Entry 7KRF (X-ray diffraction, 2.60 A resolution); this record covers chains A and B.

== Chain A ==
Protein: HIV-1 reverse transcriptase, P66 subunit
From: Human immunodeficiency virus type 1 group M subtype B
Notes: EC 2.7.7.49, 2.7.7.7, 3.1.26.13
UniProtKB: P03366 (POL_HV1B1); residues 1-555 here correspond to UniProt positions 600-1154 (UniProt number = residue number + 599)
Amino-acid sequence (557 residues; row label = number of the first residue in the row; numbers below 1 keep their minus sign (Met-1 is residue -1)):
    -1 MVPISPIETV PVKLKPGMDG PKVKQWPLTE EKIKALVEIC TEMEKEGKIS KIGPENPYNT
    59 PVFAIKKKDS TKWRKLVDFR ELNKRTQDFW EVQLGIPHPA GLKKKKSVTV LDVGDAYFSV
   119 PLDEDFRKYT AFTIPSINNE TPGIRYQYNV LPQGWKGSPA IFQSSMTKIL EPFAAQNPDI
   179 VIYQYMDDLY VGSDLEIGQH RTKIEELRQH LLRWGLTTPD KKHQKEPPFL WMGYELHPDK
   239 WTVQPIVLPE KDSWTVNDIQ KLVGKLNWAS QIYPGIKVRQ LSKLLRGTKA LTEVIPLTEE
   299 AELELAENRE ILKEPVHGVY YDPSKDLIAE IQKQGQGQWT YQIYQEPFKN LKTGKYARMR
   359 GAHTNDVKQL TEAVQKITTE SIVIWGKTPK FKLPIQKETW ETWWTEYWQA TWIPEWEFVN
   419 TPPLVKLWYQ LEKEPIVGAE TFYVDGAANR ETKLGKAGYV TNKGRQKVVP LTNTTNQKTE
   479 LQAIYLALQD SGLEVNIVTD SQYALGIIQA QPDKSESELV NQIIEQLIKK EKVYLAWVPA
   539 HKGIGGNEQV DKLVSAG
Not modelled in the structure: -1 to 2, 359-360, 553-555
Sequence notes: expression tag (-1 to 0); engineered mutation Ala172 (Lys771 in P03366), Ala173 (Lys772 in P03366), Ser280 (Cys879 in P03366)
Ligand contacts: X2G (4-{3-[(E)-2-cyanoethenyl]-5-fluorophenoxy}-3-[2-(2,4-dioxo-3,4-dihydropyrimidin-1(2H)-yl)ethoxy]phenyl sulfurofluoridate): Pro95, Leu100, Lys101, Lys102, Lys103, Val106, Val108, Val179, Tyr181, Tyr188, Val189, Gly190, Pro225, Phe227, Trp229, Leu234, His235, Pro236, Tyr318
What the authors report for this chain:
  - binding site for X2G: Tyr181

== Chain B ==
Protein: HIV-1 reverse transcriptase, P51 subunit
From: Human immunodeficiency virus type 1 group M subtype B
UniProtKB: P03366 (POL_HV1B1); residues 1-428 here correspond to UniProt positions 600-1027 (UniProt number = residue number + 599)
Amino-acid sequence (428 residues; each row starts with the number of its first residue):
     1 PISPIETVPV KLKPGMDGPK VKQWPLTEEK IKALVEICTE MEKEGKISKI GPENPYNTPV
    61 FAIKKKDSTK WRKLVDFREL NKRTQDFWEV QLGIPHPAGL KKKKSVTVLD VGDAYFSVPL
   121 DEDFRKYTAF TIPSINNETP GIRYQYNVLP QGWKGSPAIF QSSMTKILEP FKKQNPDIVI
   181 YQYMDDLYVG SDLEIGQHRT KIEELRQHLL RWGLTTPDKK HQKEPPFLWM GYELHPDKWT
   241 VQPIVLPEKD SWTVNDIQKL VGKLNWASQI YPGIKVRQLS KLLRGTKALT EVIPLTEEAE
   301 LELAENREIL KEPVHGVYYD PSKDLIAEIQ KQGQGQWTYQ IYQEPFKNLK TGKYARMRGA
   361 HTNDVKQLTE AVQKITTESI VIWGKTPKFK LPIQKETWET WWTEYWQATW IPEWEFVNTP
   421 PLVKLWYQ
Not modelled in the structure: 1-4, 65-67, 220-231
Sequence notes: engineered mutation Ser280 (Cys879 in P03366)

== Chain A / chain B interface ==
Residue-residue contacts (98; chain A residue first):
  Val8(A) - Glu53(B)
  Pro9(A) - Glu53(B)
  Gln85(A) - Glu53(B)  hydrogen bond (side chain-backbone)
  Asp86(A) - Lys20(B)  salt bridge
  Asp86(A) - Pro55(B)
  Phe87(A) - Pro52(B)
  Phe87(A) - Glu53(B)
  Phe87(A) - Pro55(B)
  Trp88(A) - Pro52(B)  hydrogen bond (backbone-backbone)
  Trp88(A) - Asn54(B)
  Trp88(A) - Pro55(B)
  Trp88(A) - Pro140(B)
  Trp88(A) - Gly141(B)
  Trp88(A) - Arg143(B)
  Gly93(A) - Asn137(B)
  Ile94(A) - Asn137(B)
  Pro95(A) - Asn136(B)
  Pro95(A) - Asn137(B)
  His96(A) - Asn136(B)  hydrogen bond (backbone-side chain)
  Gly99(A) - Asn136(B)
  Ala158(A) - Pro52(B)
  Gln161(A) - Pro140(B)
  Ser162(A) - Pro52(B)
  Tyr181(A) - Glu138(B)
  Gln373(A) - Gln394(B)
  Gln373(A) - Glu396(B)
  Gln373(A) - Thr397(B)
  Gln373(A) - Thr400(B)  hydrogen bond
  Ile380(A) - Pro25(B)  hydrophobic
  Ile380(A) - Leu26(B)
  Val381(A) - Pro25(B)  hydrophobic
  Val381(A) - Asn136(B)  hydrogen bond (backbone-backbone)
  Ile382(A) - Ile135(B)
  Ile382(A) - Asn136(B)
  Trp383(A) - Ile135(B)
  Gly384(A) - Thr27(B)
  Gly384(A) - Glu28(B)  hydrogen bond (backbone-backbone)
  Gly384(A) - Ile135(B)
  Trp402(A) - Lys331(B)  hydrogen bond (backbone-side chain)
  Trp402(A) - Asp364(B)
  Tyr405(A) - Lys331(B)  hydrogen bond (backbone-side chain)
  Trp406(A) - Lys331(B)
  Trp406(A) - Pro392(B)  hydrophobic
  Trp406(A) - Val417(B)
  Trp406(A) - Asn418(B)
  Trp406(A) - Thr419(B)
  Trp406(A) - Pro420(B)
  Trp406(A) - Pro421(B)
  Gln407(A) - Lys331(B)  hydrogen bond (backbone-side chain)
  Gln407(A) - Pro392(B)
  Gln407(A) - Ile393(B)
  Gln407(A) - Gln394(B)
  Gln407(A) - Val417(B)
  Ala408(A) - Trp337(B)  hydrophobic
  Ala408(A) - Asp364(B)
  Ala408(A) - Pro392(B)  hydrogen bond (backbone-backbone)
  Ala408(A) - Ile393(B)
  Thr409(A) - Asp364(B)
  Trp410(A) - Asn363(B)
  Trp410(A) - Val365(B)  hydrophobic
  Trp410(A) - Trp401(B)  hydrophobic
  Trp410(A) - Tyr405(B)
  Pro433(A) - Asn255(B)
  Pro433(A) - Thr290(B)
  Ile434(A) - Thr290(B)
  Val435(A) - Thr290(B)
  Thr439(A) - Ala288(B)
  Thr439(A) - Leu289(B)  hydrogen bond (side chain-backbone)
  Tyr441(A) - Gln258(B)
  Tyr441(A) - Lys287(B)  hydrogen bond (side chain-backbone)
  Thr459(A) - Thr286(B)
  Asn460(A) - Thr286(B)
  Asn460(A) - Ala288(B)
  Asn494(A) - Leu289(B)
  Val496(A) - Leu289(B)  hydrophobic
  Gln500(A) - Leu422(B)
  Leu503(A) - Leu422(B)  hydrophobic
  Gln507(A) - Leu422(B)
  Tyr532(A) - Asn255(B)  hydrogen bond
  Tyr532(A) - Lys259(B)
  Tyr532(A) - Leu289(B)  hydrophobic
  Trp535(A) - Lys259(B)
  Val536(A) - Gln258(B)
  Pro537(A) - Gly262(B)
  Pro537(A) - Asn265(B)
  Lys540(A) - Asn265(B)
  Lys540(A) - Ser280(B)
  Gly541(A) - Ser280(B)
  Ile542(A) - Ser280(B)
  Ile542(A) - Leu283(B)
  Gly543(A) - Leu283(B)
  Gly543(A) - Arg284(B)
  Gly544(A) - Leu283(B)
  Gly544(A) - Arg284(B)
  Gly544(A) - Gly285(B)
  Gly544(A) - Thr286(B)
  Gln547(A) - Arg284(B)
  Gln547(A) - Thr286(B)
Interface residues without a listed pair, chain A (62 interface residues in all): Gln91, Leu100, Ile159, Thr165, Gln182, Glu370, Thr376, Thr377, Thr386, Thr403, Val458, Ala534
Interface residues without a listed pair, chain B (52 interface residues in all): Thr131, Val261, Trp426

== In short ==
62 residues of chain A and 52 residues of chain B are in contact; the contacts include 13 hydrogen bonds and 1
salt bridge. Polar pairs include Asp86(A)-Lys20(B), Gln85(A)-Glu53(B) and His96(A)-Asn136(B). Bound to chain
A: compound X2G. The paper reports a binding site for X2G at Tyr181(A).
Chain A is HIV-1 reverse transcriptase, P66 subunit and chain B is HIV-1 reverse transcriptase, P51 subunit,
both from Human immunodeficiency virus type 1 group M subtype B; the structure, Crystal Structure of HIV-1
Reverse Transcriptase in Complex with
(E)-4-(3-(2-cyanovinyl)-5-fluorophenoxy)-3-(2-(2,4-dioxo-3,4-dihydropyrimidin-1(2H)-yl)ethoxy)phenyl
sulfurofluoridate (JLJ710), was determined by X-ray diffraction (same publication as 7KRC, 7KRD and 7KRE).
